Entry 6IFL (electron microscopy, 3.16 A resolution); this record covers chains G and I of the 10 polymer chains in the assembly.

== Chain G ==
Name: Type III-A CRISPR-associated RAMP protein Csm4
Source organism: Streptococcus thermophilus ND03
Reference sequence: A0A2U2M037 (A0A2U2M037_STRTR); residues 1-299 here = UniProt positions 1-299
Chain sequence (299 residues; row label = number of the first residue in the row):
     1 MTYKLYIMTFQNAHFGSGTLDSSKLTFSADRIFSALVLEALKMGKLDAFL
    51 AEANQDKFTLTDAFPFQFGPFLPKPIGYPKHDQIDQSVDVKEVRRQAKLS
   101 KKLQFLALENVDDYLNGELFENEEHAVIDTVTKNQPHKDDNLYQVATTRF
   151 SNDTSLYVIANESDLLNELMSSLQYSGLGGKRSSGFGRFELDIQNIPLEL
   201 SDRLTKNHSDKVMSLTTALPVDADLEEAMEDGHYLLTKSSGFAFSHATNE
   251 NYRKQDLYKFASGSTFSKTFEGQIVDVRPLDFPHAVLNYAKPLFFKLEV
Not modelled in the structure: 1, 80-102, 298-299
Reported in the primary citation:
  - conformationally variable residues (side-chain flip): Arg253
  - binding site for crRNA (chain I): Arg253
  - binding site for NTR: Arg253

== Chain I ==
Molecule: crRNA
Sequence (36 nucleotides; row label = number of the first residue in the row):
     1 ACGGAAACGCUUUCUAGCUCGCUAUAAUUACCCAUU
Not modelled in the structure: 36

== Chain G / chain I interface ==
Residue-residue contacts (64; chain G residue first):
  His14(G) with G4(I), salt bridge to the phosphate
  Phe15(G) with G4(I), phosphate contact
  Gly16(G) with G3(I), hydrogen bond to the sugar; G4(I), hydrogen bond to the phosphate
  Ser17(G) with G3(I), hydrogen bond to the sugar
  Gly18(G) with G3(I), hydrogen bond to the sugar
  Leu20(G) with A7(I), base contact
  Asp30(G) with A1(I), phosphate contact; G3(I), phosphate contact
  Arg31(G) with C2(I), hydrogen bond to the sugar; G3(I), salt bridge to the phosphate; G4(I), salt bridge to the phosphate
  Phe33(G) with A1(I), phosphate contact
  Ser34(G) with A1(I), hydrogen bond to the phosphate; C2(I), hydrogen bond to the phosphate
  Ala35(G) with C2(I), base contact
  Val37(G) with A1(I), phosphate contact
  Leu38(G) with A1(I), sugar contact; C2(I), base contact
  Leu46(G) with A1(I), base contact
  Thr132(G) with G9(I), sugar contact
  Lys133(G) with G9(I), phosphate contact
  Asn134(G) with A7(I), hydrogen bond to the sugar; C8(I), sugar contact; G9(I), hydrogen bond to the base; C10(I), base contact
  Gln135(G) with A7(I), phosphate contact; C8(I), phosphate contact
  Pro136(G) with C8(I), phosphate contact; C10(I), sugar contact
  Asn141(G) with A7(I), base contact
  Leu142(G) with G9(I), base contact
  Tyr143(G) with A7(I), stacking on the base; G9(I), phosphate contact
  Leu173(G) with C2(I), base contact
  Gly177(G) with C2(I), base contact
  Leu178(G) with C2(I), base contact
  Gly179(G) with C2(I), hydrogen bond to the base; G4(I), sugar contact; A5(I), phosphate contact
  Gly180(G) with G4(I), sugar contact; A5(I), phosphate contact
  Lys181(G) with A5(I), hydrogen bond to the phosphate; A7(I), hydrogen bond to the base
  Arg182(G) with C2(I), base contact; A5(I), phosphate contact; A6(I), phosphate contact
  Ser183(G) with A6(I), hydrogen bond to the phosphate
  Lys238(G) with G3(I), hydrogen bond to the base
  Ser240(G) with G3(I), base contact
  Gly241(G) with G3(I), sugar contact
  Phe242(G) with C2(I), phosphate contact; G4(I), base contact
  Ala243(G) with C2(I), phosphate contact
  Phe244(G) with A1(I), hydrogen bond to the sugar; C2(I), hydrogen bond to the phosphate; G4(I), sugar contact
  Asn251(G) with G4(I), base contact
  Lys254(G) with G3(I), salt bridge to the phosphate
  His284(G) with A1(I), hydrogen bond to the sugar
  Ala285(G) with A1(I), base contact
  Val286(G) with A1(I), sugar contact
  Leu287(G) with A1(I), hydrogen bond to the phosphate
  Asn288(G) with A1(I), phosphate contact
Other interface residues (no listed pair), chain G (49 interface residues in all): Thr19, Glu39, Leu41, Ser176, Ser245, Arg253

== Summary ==
49 residues of chain G face 10 of chain I across their interface; the contacts include 18 hydrogen bonds, 4
salt bridges and 1 aromatic stacking contact. Among the polar pairs are Asn134(G)-G9(I), Gly179(G)-C2(I) and
Lys181(G)-A7(I). From the paper: a binding site for crRNA (chain I) at Arg253(G); a binding site for NTR at
Arg253(G).
Here chain G is Type III-A CRISPR-associated RAMP protein Csm4 (Streptococcus thermophilus ND03) and chain I
is crRNA. Entry 6IFL (Cryo-EM structure of type III-A Csm-NTR complex) was determined by electron microscopy
together with 6IFK, 6IFN, 6IFR, 6IFU, 6IFY, 6IFZ and 6IG0 from the same study.
